PDB entry 8BWL | X-ray diffraction, 1.96 A resolution | chains B and D of the 4 polymer chains in the assembly

[Chain B]
Protein: Growth/differentiation factor 5
From: Homo sapiens
Reference sequence: P43026 (GDF5_HUMAN); residues 382-501 here = UniProt positions 382-501
Amino-acid sequence (121 residues; each row starts with the number of its first residue):
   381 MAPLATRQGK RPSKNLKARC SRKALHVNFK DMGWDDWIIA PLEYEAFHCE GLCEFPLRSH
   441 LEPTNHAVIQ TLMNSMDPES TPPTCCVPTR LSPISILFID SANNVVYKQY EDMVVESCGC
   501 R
Not modelled in the structure: 381-397
Sequence notes: initiating methionine (381)
Swiss-Prot annotation at these positions:
  - natural variant: Arg399 (R399C: In BDA1C), Cys400 (C400Y: In AMD2A), Trp414 (W414R: In SYNS2 and BDA1C), Pro436 (P436T: In AMD2B), Leu437 (deletion: In AMD2B), Arg438 (R438L: In SYNS2 and SYM1B), Ser439 (S439T: In AMD2B), His440 (H440L: In AMD2B), Leu441 (L441P: In AMD2B, SYNS2 and BDA2), Asn445 (N445K: In SYNS2; N445T: In SYNS2), Ser475 (S475N: In SYNS2), Val486 (V486M: In BDC), 1 further natural variant entry in UniProt
  - mutagenesis: Tyr490 (Y490N: Resitant to NOG inhibition)
Disulfide bonds: Cys400-Cys466, Cys429-Cys498, Cys433-Cys500
Ion coordination: Ca2+: Gly413, Asp416

[Chain D]
Protein: Twisted gastrulation protein homolog 1
From: Homo sapiens
Reference sequence: Q9GZX9 (TWSG1_HUMAN); residues 26-83 here = UniProt positions 26-83
Amino-acid sequence (69 residues; numbered 23 to 91; the number before each row is that of its first residue):
    23 ETGCNKALCA SDVSKCLIQE LCQCRPGEGN CSCCKECMLC LGALWDECCD CVGMCNPRNY
    83 SGTLEVLFQ
Not modelled in the structure: 23-24, 49-52, 79-91
Sequence notes: expression tag (23-25, 84-91)
Swiss-Prot annotation at these positions:
  - glycosylation (N-linked (GlcNAc...) asparagine): Asn52, Asn81
Disulfide bonds: Cys26-Cys73, Cys31-Cys70, Cys38-Cys62, Cys44-Cys59, Cys46-Cys55, Cys53-Cys56, Cys71-Cys77
Ion coordination: Ca2+: Ala65, Glu69
Reported in the primary citation:
  - mutagenesis - I40A (Kd 454.4 uM): decreased binding to BMP7
  - mutagenesis - I40A: abolished binding to BMP2
  - mutagenesis - D34A: unchanged binding to Growth/differentiation factor 5 (chain B)
  - mutagenesis - I40A, I40E: abolished signaling with Growth/differentiation factor 5 (chain B)
  - mutagenesis - I40A, I40E: decreased growth in response to organoid survival

[Chain B / chain D interface]
Pairs across the interface (14):
  Met412(B) with Ser33(D), hydrogen bond (backbone-side chain)
  Gly413(B) with Ser33(D)
  Trp414(B) with Ser33(D), hydrogen bond (side chain-backbone); Ser36(D); Lys37(D); Ile40(D), hydrophobic
  Trp417(B) with Lys37(D); Gln41(D)
  Phe478(B) with Gln41(D)
  Ser481(B) with Leu61(D); Cys62(D)
  Lys488(B) with Glu42(D), salt bridge
  Tyr490(B) with Ile40(D); Gln41(D)
Other interface residues (no listed pair), chain B (9 interface residues in all): Asp480

[Overview]
Chain B and chain D form an interface of 9 and 8 residues respectively; the contacts include 2 hydrogen bonds
and 1 salt bridge. Among the polar pairs are Lys488(B)-Glu42(D), Met412(B)-Ser33(D) and Trp414(B)-Ser33(D).
From the paper: I40A and I40E of chain D abolish signaling with Growth/differentiation factor 5 (chain B);
I40A and I40E of chain D reduce growth in response to organoid survival.
Chain B is Growth/differentiation factor 5 and chain D is Twisted gastrulation protein homolog 1, both from
Homo sapiens; the structure, Crystal structure of human Twisted gastrulation protein homolog 1 (TWSG1) in
complex with human Growth Differentiation ..., was determined by X-ray diffraction (same publication as 8BWA,
8BWD, 8BWI, 8BWM and 8BWN).
